Entry 6YR5 (X-ray diffraction, 2.25 A resolution); this record covers chains A and B of the 4 polymer chains in the assembly.

Chain A (and B):
Protein: 14-3-3 protein sigma
From: Homo sapiens
Notes: chain B of this document is another copy of the same molecule, construct and numbering; everything in this record applies to it too
UniProtKB: P31947 (1433S_HUMAN); numbering as in UniProt (aligned over 1-231)
Sequence (236 residues; numbered -4 to 231; the number before each row is that of its first residue; numbers below 1 keep their minus sign (Gly-4 is residue -4)):
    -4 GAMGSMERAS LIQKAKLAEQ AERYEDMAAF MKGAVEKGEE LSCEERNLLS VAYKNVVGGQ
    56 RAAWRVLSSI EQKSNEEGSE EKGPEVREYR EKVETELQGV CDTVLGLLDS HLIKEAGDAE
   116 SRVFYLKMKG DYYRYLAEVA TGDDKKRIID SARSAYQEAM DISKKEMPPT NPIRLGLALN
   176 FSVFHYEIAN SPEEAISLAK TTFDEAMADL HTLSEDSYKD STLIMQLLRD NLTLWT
Not modelled in the structure: -4, 71-76 (chain B: -4, 70-76)
Sequence notes: expression tag (-4 to 0)
UniProt features mapped onto this chain:
  - site (Interaction with phosphoserine on interacting protein): Arg56, Arg129
  - modified residue (Phosphoserine): Ser5, Ser74

How chain A and chain B interact:
Contacting residue pairs - 31 pairs, chain A then chain B:
  Ser5(A) - Glu80(B)  hydrogen bond
  Gln8(A) - Glu80(B)  hydrogen bond
  Lys9(A) - Glu80(B)
  Lys9(A) - Glu83(B)  salt bridge
  Leu12(A) - Val81(B)  hydrophobic
  Leu12(A) - Tyr84(B)  hydrophobic
  Ala13(A) - Tyr84(B)
  Gln15(A) - Ile65(B)
  Ala16(A) - Ala58(B)  hydrophobic
  Arg18(A) - Gln55(B)
  Arg18(A) - Ala58(B)
  Arg18(A) - Tyr84(B)
  Arg18(A) - Glu91(B)  salt bridge
  Asp21(A) - Tyr84(B)  hydrogen bond
  Phe25(A) - Tyr84(B)  hydrophobic
  Ala58(A) - Ala16(B)  hydrophobic
  Ala58(A) - Arg18(B)
  Val61(A) - Gln15(B)
  Ile65(A) - Gln15(B)
  Glu80(A) - Ser5(B)  hydrogen bond
  Glu80(A) - Gln8(B)  hydrogen bond
  Glu80(A) - Lys9(B)
  Val81(A) - Leu12(B)  hydrophobic
  Glu83(A) - Lys9(B)  salt bridge
  Tyr84(A) - Leu12(B)  hydrophobic
  Tyr84(A) - Ala13(B)
  Tyr84(A) - Arg18(B)  hydrogen bond
  Tyr84(A) - Asp21(B)  hydrogen bond
  Tyr84(A) - Phe25(B)  hydrophobic
  Val88(A) - Arg18(B)
  Glu91(A) - Arg18(B)  salt bridge
Interface residues without a listed pair, chain A (22 interface residues in all): Gln55, Leu62, Lys87
Interface residues without a listed pair, chain B (21 interface residues in all): Val61, Leu62, Val88

Summary:
22 residues of chain A face 21 of chain B across their interface, with 7 hydrogen bonds and 4 salt bridges.
Among the polar pairs are Lys9(A)-Glu83(B), Arg18(A)-Glu91(B) and Ser5(A)-Glu80(B).
Chain A and chain B are both 14-3-3 protein sigma (Homo sapiens); the structure, 14-3-3 sigma in complex with
hDMX-367 peptide, was determined by X-ray diffraction (same publication as 6YR6 and 6YR7).
